PDB entry 4YHK | X-ray diffraction, 2.21 A resolution | chains H and L

[Chain H]
Molecule: aDabi-Fab2a heavy chain
Source organism: Homo sapiens
Sequence (222 residues; numbered 1 to 222; the number before each row is that of its first residue):
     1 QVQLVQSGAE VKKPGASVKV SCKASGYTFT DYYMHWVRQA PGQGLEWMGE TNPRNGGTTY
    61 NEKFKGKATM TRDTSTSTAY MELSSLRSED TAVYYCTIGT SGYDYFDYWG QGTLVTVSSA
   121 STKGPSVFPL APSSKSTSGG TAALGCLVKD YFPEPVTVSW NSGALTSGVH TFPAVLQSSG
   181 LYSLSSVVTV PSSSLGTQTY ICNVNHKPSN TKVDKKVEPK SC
Disulfides: Cys-22/Cys-96, Cys-146/Cys-202
Small-molecule neighbours: 4CC (N-[(2-{[(4-carbamimidoylphenyl)amino]methyl}-1-methyl-1H-benzimidazol-5-yl)carbonyl]-N-pyridin-2-yl-beta-alanine): Asp-31, Tyr-33, His-35, Glu-50, Arg-54, Gly-99, Gly-102, Tyr-103, Asp-104, Tyr-105, Phe-106

[Chain L]
Molecule: aDabi-Fab2a light chain
Source organism: Homo sapiens
Sequence (219 residues; row label = number of the first residue in the row):
     1 DIVMTQTPLS LSVTPGQPAS ISCRSSQSIV HSDGNIYLEW YLQKPGQSPK LLIYKVSYRF
    61 SGVPDRFSGS GSGTDFTLKI SRVEAEDVGV YYCFQASHVP YTFGQGTKLE IKRTVAAPSV
   121 FIFPPSDEQL KSGTASVVCL LNNFYPREAK VQWKVDNALQ SGNSQESVTE QDSKDSTYSL
   181 SSTLTLSKAD YEKHKVYACE VTHQGLSSPV TKSFNRGEC
Unresolved in the structure: 219
Disulfides: Cys-23/Cys-93, Cys-139/Cys-199
Small-molecule neighbours: 4CC (N-[(2-{[(4-carbamimidoylphenyl)amino]methyl}-1-methyl-1H-benzimidazol-5-yl)carbonyl]-N-pyridin-2-yl-beta-alanine): Glu-39, Tyr-41, Phe-94, Ala-96, Tyr-101

[How chain H and chain L interact]
Pairs across the interface (81; chain H residue first):
  Val-37(H) / Phe-103(L)  hydrophobic
  Gln-39(H) / Gln-43(L)  hydrogen bond
  Gln-39(H) / Tyr-92(L)  hydrogen bond
  Leu-45(H) / Tyr-92(L)  hydrophobic
  Leu-45(H) / Phe-103(L)
  Glu-46(H) / Phe-103(L)
  Trp-47(H) / Val-99(L)  hydrophobic
  Trp-47(H) / Pro-100(L)  hydrophobic
  Trp-47(H) / Tyr-101(L)
  Trp-47(H) / Phe-103(L)
  Glu-50(H) / Tyr-101(L)  hydrogen bond
  Tyr-60(H) / Val-99(L)
  Asn-61(H) / Pro-100(L)
  Tyr-95(H) / Gln-43(L)  hydrogen bond
  Tyr-95(H) / Gln-47(L)
  Tyr-95(H) / Ser-48(L)
  Tyr-103(H) / His-31(L)
  Tyr-103(H) / Asp-33(L)  hydrogen bond
  Tyr-103(H) / Tyr-37(L)
  Asp-104(H) / Tyr-37(L)
  Asp-104(H) / Glu-39(L)
  Asp-104(H) / Tyr-54(L)
  Tyr-105(H) / Glu-39(L)
  Tyr-105(H) / Tyr-41(L)
  Tyr-105(H) / Leu-51(L)  hydrophobic
  Tyr-105(H) / Tyr-54(L)  hydrophobic
  Tyr-105(H) / Phe-60(L)
  Phe-106(H) / Glu-39(L)
  Phe-106(H) / Tyr-41(L)  hydrogen bond (backbone-side chain)
  Phe-106(H) / Leu-51(L)
  Phe-106(H) / Phe-94(L)  hydrophobic
  Asp-107(H) / Leu-51(L)
  Asp-107(H) / Phe-60(L)
  Trp-109(H) / Ser-48(L)
  Trp-109(H) / Pro-49(L)
  Gly-110(H) / Ser-48(L)
  Phe-128(H) / Ser-126(L)
  Phe-128(H) / Gln-129(L)
  Pro-129(H) / Ser-126(L)
  Leu-130(H) / Phe-123(L)
  Leu-130(H) / Val-138(L)  hydrophobic
  Ala-131(H) / Phe-123(L)
  Lys-135(H) / Phe-121(L)
  Lys-135(H) / Ile-122(L)  hydrogen bond (backbone-backbone)
  Lys-135(H) / Lys-212(L)
  Lys-135(H) / Ser-213(L)  hydrogen bond (side chain-backbone)
  Lys-135(H) / Glu-218(L)  salt bridge
  Ser-136(H) / Phe-121(L)
  Ser-136(H) / Ile-122(L)
  Ser-136(H) / Phe-123(L)
  Thr-137(H) / Phe-121(L)
  Ser-138(H) / Ser-119(L)  hydrogen bond
  Ser-138(H) / Phe-121(L)
  Ala-143(H) / Phe-121(L)  hydrophobic
  Ala-143(H) / Phe-123(L)
  Ala-143(H) / Leu-140(L)  hydrophobic
  Leu-144(H) / Phe-123(L)  hydrophobic
  Leu-147(H) / Ser-136(L)
  Lys-149(H) / Ser-136(L)
  Lys-149(H) / Thr-185(L)
  His-170(H) / Asn-142(L)  hydrogen bond
  His-170(H) / Asn-143(L)
  His-170(H) / Asp-172(L)  salt bridge
  His-170(H) / Ser-179(L)  hydrogen bond
  Phe-172(H) / Leu-140(L)  hydrophobic
  Phe-172(H) / Ser-167(L)
  Phe-172(H) / Thr-169(L)
  Phe-172(H) / Ser-179(L)
  Phe-172(H) / Leu-180(L)
  Phe-172(H) / Ser-181(L)
  Pro-173(H) / Ser-167(L)  hydrogen bond (backbone-side chain)
  Pro-173(H) / Val-168(L)
  Val-175(H) / Gln-165(L)
  Val-175(H) / Glu-166(L)
  Val-175(H) / Ser-167(L)
  Gln-177(H) / Gln-165(L)
  Ser-185(H) / Ser-181(L)  hydrogen bond
  Val-187(H) / Leu-140(L)  hydrophobic
  Thr-189(H) / Asn-142(L)
  Lys-215(H) / Glu-128(L)  salt bridge
  Lys-220(H) / Pro-125(L)
Interface residues without a listed pair, chain H (43 interface residues in all): His-35, Thr-59, Thr-141, Thr-171, Cys-222
Interface residues without a listed pair, chain L (49 interface residues in all): Asp-1, Lys-55, Pro-124, Thr-183, Phe-214

[Overview]
43 residues of chain H and 49 residues of chain L are in contact, with 13 hydrogen bonds and 3 salt bridges.
Among the polar pairs are Lys-135(H)/Glu-218(L), His-170(H)/Asp-172(L) and Lys-215(H)/Glu-128(L). Compound 4CC
is bound between chain H and chain L.
Here chain H is aDabi-Fab2a heavy chain and chain L is aDabi-Fab2a light chain, both from Homo sapiens. Entry
4YHK (Reversal Agent for Dabigatran) was determined by X-ray diffraction, deposited together with 4YGV, 4YHI,
4YHL, 4YHM, 4YHN and 4YHO.
